9H2B - chains J and K of the 14 polymer chains in the assembly; structure by electron microscopy, 4.10 A resolution (low resolution: residue-level contacts below are approximate; hydrogen-bond / salt-bridge calls are withheld).

Chain J (and K):
Molecule: Capsid-associated protein VP80
Organism: Autographa californica nucleopolyhedrovirus
Notes: chain K of this document is another copy of the same molecule, construct and numbering; everything in this record applies to it too
Reference sequence: Q00733 (VP80_NPVAC); residue numbers follow UniProt; this construct covers 1-691
Sequence (691 residues; each row starts with the number of its first residue):
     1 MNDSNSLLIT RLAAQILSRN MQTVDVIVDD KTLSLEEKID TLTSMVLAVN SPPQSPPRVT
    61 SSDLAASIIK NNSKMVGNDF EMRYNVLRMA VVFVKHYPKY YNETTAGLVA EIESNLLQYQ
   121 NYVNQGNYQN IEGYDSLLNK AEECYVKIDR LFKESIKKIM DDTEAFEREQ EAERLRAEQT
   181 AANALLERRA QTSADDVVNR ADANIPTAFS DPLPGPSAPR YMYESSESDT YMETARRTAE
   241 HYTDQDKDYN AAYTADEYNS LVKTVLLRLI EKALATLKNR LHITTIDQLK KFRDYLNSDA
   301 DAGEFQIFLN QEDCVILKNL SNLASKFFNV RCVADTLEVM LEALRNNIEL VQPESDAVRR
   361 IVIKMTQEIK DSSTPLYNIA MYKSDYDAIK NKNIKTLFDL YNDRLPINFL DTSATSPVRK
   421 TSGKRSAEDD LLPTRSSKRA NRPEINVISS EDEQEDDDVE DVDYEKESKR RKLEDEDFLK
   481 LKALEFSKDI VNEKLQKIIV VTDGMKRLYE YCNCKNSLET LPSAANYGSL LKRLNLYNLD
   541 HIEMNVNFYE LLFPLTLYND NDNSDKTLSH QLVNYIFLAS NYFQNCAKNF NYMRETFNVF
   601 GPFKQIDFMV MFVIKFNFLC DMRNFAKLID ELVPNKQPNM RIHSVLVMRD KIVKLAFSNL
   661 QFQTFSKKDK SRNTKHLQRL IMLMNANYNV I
Not modelled in the structure: 1-486, 663-691 (chain K: 1-489, 563-565, 669-691)
Disulfide bonds: Cys-512/Cys-514

Interface between chain J and chain K:
Pairs across the interface - 56 pairs, chain J then chain K:
  Lys-488(J) / Thr-664(K)
  Lys-488(J) / Phe-665(K)
  Lys-488(J) / Lys-668(K)
  Ile-490(J) / Lys-604(K)
  Ile-490(J) / Phe-608(K)
  Glu-493(J) / Asp-540(K)
  Lys-494(J) / Phe-608(K)
  Lys-497(J) / Asp-540(K)
  Asn-538(J) / Ile-490(K)
  Asn-538(J) / Glu-493(K)
  Asn-538(J) / Lys-497(K)
  Asp-540(J) / Ile-490(K)
  Asp-540(J) / Glu-493(K)
  Asp-540(J) / Lys-497(K)
  Ile-542(J) / Glu-550(K)
  Glu-543(J) / Glu-543(K)
  Glu-543(J) / Asn-547(K)
  Glu-543(J) / Glu-550(K)
  Met-544(J) / Asn-547(K)
  Met-544(J) / Tyr-549(K)
  Met-544(J) / Glu-550(K)
  Asn-545(J) / Asn-547(K)
  Asn-545(J) / Lys-654(K)
  Asn-547(J) / Glu-543(K)
  Asn-547(J) / Met-544(K)
  Asn-547(J) / Gln-661(K)
  Tyr-549(J) / Ser-658(K)
  Tyr-549(J) / Gln-661(K)
  Tyr-549(J) / Phe-665(K)
  Glu-550(J) / Ile-542(K)
  Glu-550(J) / Glu-543(K)
  Glu-550(J) / Met-544(K)
  Phe-553(J) / Phe-665(K)
  Lys-604(J) / Ile-490(K)
  Lys-604(J) / Glu-493(K)
  Phe-608(J) / Ile-490(K)
  Phe-608(J) / Lys-494(K)
  Lys-636(J) / Lys-668(K)
  Pro-638(J) / Lys-668(K)
  His-643(J) / Phe-665(K)
  His-643(J) / Ser-666(K)
  Val-647(J) / Phe-662(K)
  Lys-654(J) / Asn-545(K)
  Lys-654(J) / Lys-654(K)
  Lys-654(J) / Ser-658(K)
  Lys-654(J) / Gln-661(K)
  Leu-655(J) / Lys-651(K)
  Ser-658(J) / Val-647(K)
  Ser-658(J) / Asp-650(K)
  Ser-658(J) / Lys-651(K)
  Asn-659(J) / Lys-651(K)
  Gln-661(J) / Tyr-549(K)
  Gln-661(J) / His-643(K)
  Gln-661(J) / Val-647(K)
  Phe-662(J) / Tyr-549(K)
  Phe-662(J) / Phe-553(K)
Interface residues without a listed pair, chain J (32 interface residues in all): Gln-637, Met-640, Leu-646, Lys-651, Leu-660
Interface residues without a listed pair, chain K (32 interface residues in all): His-541, Gln-605, Leu-655, Phe-657, Asn-659

Overview:
The chain J/chain K interface involves 32 residues from each chain.
Chain J and chain K are both Capsid-associated protein VP80 (Autographa californica nucleopolyhedrovirus); the
structure, AcMNPV basal cap - C14 anchor complex only, was determined by electron microscopy, deposited
together with 9H2A, 9H2C, 9H2H, 9H2J and 9H2K.
